PDB entry 2AN6 | X-ray diffraction, 3.00 A resolution | chains A and B of the 4 polymer chains in the assembly

== Chain A (and B) ==
Protein: Ubiquitin ligase SIAH1A
Source organism: Mus musculus
Notes: EC 6.3.2.-; chain B of this document is another copy of the same molecule, construct and numbering; everything in this record applies to it too
Reference sequence: P61092 (SIA1A_MOUSE); residue numbers follow UniProt; this construct covers 92-282
Amino-acid sequence (191 residues; numbered 92 to 282; the number before each row is that of its first residue):
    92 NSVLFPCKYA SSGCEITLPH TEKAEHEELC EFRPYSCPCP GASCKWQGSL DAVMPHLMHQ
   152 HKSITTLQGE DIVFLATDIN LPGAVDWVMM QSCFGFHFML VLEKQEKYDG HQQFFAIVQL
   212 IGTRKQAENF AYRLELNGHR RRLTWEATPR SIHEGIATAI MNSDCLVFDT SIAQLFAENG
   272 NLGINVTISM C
Metal / ion sites: Zn2+ site 1: Cys-98, Cys-105, His-117, Cys-121; Zn2+ site 2: Cys-128, Cys-135, His-147, His-152
Swiss-Prot annotation at these positions:
  - zinc finger: Ser-93 to Lys-153 (SIAH-type)
  - binding site (Zn(2+)): Cys-98, Cys-105, His-117, Cys-121, Cys-128, Cys-135, His-147, His-152
  - mutagenesis: Thr-156 (T156E: Strongly reduced binding and degradation of target proteins; when associated with D-158), Leu-158 (L158D/K: Strongly reduced binding of target proteins. Strongly reduced degradation of target proteins), Leu-166 (L166K: Minor effect on binding and degradation of target proteins), Val-176 to Trp-178 (Loss of interaction with AXIN1. Loss of function in AXIN1 degradation. Loss of function in Wnt signaling), Met-180 (M180K: Strongly reduced binding of target proteins. Strongly reduced degradation of target proteins)
What the authors report for this chain:
  - conformationally variable residues (loop rearrangement, side-chain flip): Leu-158, Phe-165, Leu-172 to Asp-177, Leu-191, Lys-195 to Gln-204
  - mutagenesis - A175E: increased binding to peptide from Phyllopod
  - mutagenesis - L166K, T168R: decreased binding to peptide from Phyllopod

== How chain A and chain B interact ==
Contacting residue pairs (39):
  Tyr-199(A) / His-202(B)
  Gly-201(A) / Tyr-199(B)
  His-202(A) / Tyr-199(B)
  His-202(A) / Gln-204(B)
  Glu-219(A) / Arg-231(B)
  Arg-231(A) / Glu-219(B)  salt bridge
  Arg-231(A) / Ala-238(B)
  Arg-231(A) / Thr-239(B)
  Arg-232(A) / Trp-236(B)
  Arg-232(A) / Glu-237(B)
  Arg-232(A) / Ala-238(B)
  Arg-232(A) / Asp-255(B)  salt bridge
  Arg-233(A) / Trp-236(B)
  Arg-233(A) / Glu-237(B)  salt bridge
  Leu-234(A) / Leu-234(B)  hydrophobic
  Leu-234(A) / Thr-235(B)
  Leu-234(A) / Trp-236(B)  hydrophobic
  Thr-235(A) / Leu-234(B)
  Thr-235(A) / Thr-235(B)  hydrogen bond (backbone-backbone)
  Trp-236(A) / Arg-232(B)
  Trp-236(A) / Arg-233(B)
  Trp-236(A) / Leu-234(B)  hydrophobic
  Glu-237(A) / Arg-232(B)
  Glu-237(A) / Arg-233(B)  salt bridge
  Ala-238(A) / Arg-231(B)
  Asn-253(A) / Ser-262(B)  hydrogen bond (backbone-side chain)
  Asn-253(A) / Ile-263(B)
  Ser-254(A) / Asp-260(B)  hydrogen bond
  Ser-254(A) / Ser-262(B)
  Ser-254(A) / Ile-263(B)
  Asp-255(A) / Arg-232(B)  salt bridge
  Cys-256(A) / Ile-263(B)
  Asp-260(A) / Gln-204(B)
  Asp-260(A) / Ser-254(B)
  Ser-262(A) / Asn-253(B)  hydrogen bond (side chain-backbone)
  Ser-262(A) / Ser-254(B)
  Ile-263(A) / Ser-254(B)
  Leu-266(A) / Asp-255(B)
  Phe-267(A) / Trp-236(B)  hydrophobic
Interface residues without a listed pair, chain A (26 interface residues in all): Gln-204, Thr-239, Met-252, Leu-257, Val-258
Interface residues without a listed pair, chain B (22 interface residues in all): Val-258, Leu-266, Phe-267

== Summary ==
Chain A and chain B form an interface of 26 and 22 residues respectively, with 4 hydrogen bonds and 5 salt
bridges. Polar pairs include Arg-231(A)/Glu-219(B), Arg-232(A)/Asp-255(B) and Arg-233(A)/Glu-237(B). The paper
reports that L166K and T168R of chain A reduce binding to peptide from Phyllopod; conformational variability
at Leu-158(A), Phe-165(A) and Leu-172(A) among others.
Both chains are Ubiquitin ligase SIAH1A (Mus musculus). Entry 2AN6 (Protein-peptide complex) was determined by
X-ray diffraction.
